2B18 - chain A; structure by X-ray diffraction, 1.80 A resolution.

Chain A:
Molecule: GTP-sensing transcriptional pleiotropic repressor codY
Source organism: Bacillus subtilis
Notes: fragment: N-terminal domain
Reference sequence: P39779 (CODY_BACSU); residues 2-155 here correspond to UniProt positions 1-154 (UniProt number = residue number - 1)
Sequence (164 residues; row label = number of the first residue in the row; numbers below 1 keep their minus sign (Gly-8 is residue -8)):
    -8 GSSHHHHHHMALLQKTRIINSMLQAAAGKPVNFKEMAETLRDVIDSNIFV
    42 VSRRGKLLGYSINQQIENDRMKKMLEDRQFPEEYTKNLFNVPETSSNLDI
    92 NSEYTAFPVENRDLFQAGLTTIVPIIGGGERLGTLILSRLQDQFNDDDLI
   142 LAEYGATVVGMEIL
Disordered / not traced: -8 to 0
Sequence notes: cloning artifact (-8 to -6); expression tag (-5 to 0); initiating methionine (1)
Residues lining bound ligands: isoleucine (ILE): Arg61, Met62, Met65, Phe71, Pro72, Tyr75, Thr96, Ala97, Phe98, Pro99, Val100

Summary:
Bound to chain A: isoleucine.
Chain A is GTP-sensing transcriptional pleiotropic repressor codY (Bacillus subtilis); the structure,
N-terminal GAF domain of transcriptional pleiotropic repressor CodY, was determined by X-ray diffraction
together with 2GX5, 2HGV and 2B0L from the same study.
